PDB entry 8P4R | electron microscopy, 11.90 A resolution (very low resolution: no residue pairs are listed; an interface is given only as per-side residue counts) | chains L and M of the 28 polymer chains in the assembly

== Chain L (and M) ==
Molecule: Chaperonin GroEL
Organism: Escherichia coli BL21(DE3)
Notes: chain M of this document is another copy of the same molecule, construct and numbering; everything in this record applies to it too
Reference sequence: A0A140NH65 (A0A140NH65_ECOBD); residue numbers follow UniProt; this construct covers 2-548
Sequence (547 residues; numbered 2 to 548; the number before each row is that of its first residue):
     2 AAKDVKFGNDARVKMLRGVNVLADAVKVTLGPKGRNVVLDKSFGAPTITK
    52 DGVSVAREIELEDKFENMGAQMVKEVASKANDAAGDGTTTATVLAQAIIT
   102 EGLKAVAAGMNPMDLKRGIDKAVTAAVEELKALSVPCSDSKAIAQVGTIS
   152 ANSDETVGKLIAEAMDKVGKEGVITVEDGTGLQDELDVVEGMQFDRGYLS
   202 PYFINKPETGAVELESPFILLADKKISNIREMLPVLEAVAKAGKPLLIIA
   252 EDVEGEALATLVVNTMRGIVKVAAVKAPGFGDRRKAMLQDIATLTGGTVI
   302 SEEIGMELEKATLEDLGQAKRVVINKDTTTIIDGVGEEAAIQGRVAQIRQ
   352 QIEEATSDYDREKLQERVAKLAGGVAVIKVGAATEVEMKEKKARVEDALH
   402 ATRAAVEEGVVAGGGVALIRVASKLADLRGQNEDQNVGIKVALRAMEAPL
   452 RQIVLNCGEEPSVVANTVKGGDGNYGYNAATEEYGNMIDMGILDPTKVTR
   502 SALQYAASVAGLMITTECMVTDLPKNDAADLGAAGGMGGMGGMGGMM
Unresolved in the structure: 526-548
Bound ions: K+: Thr30, Lys51, Thr90 (together with ATP); Mg2+: Asp87 (together with ATP)
Ligand contacts: ATP (adenosine-5'-triphosphate): Thr30, Leu31, Gly32, Pro33, Lys51, Asp52, Gly53, Gly86, Asp87, Gly88, Thr89, Thr90, Thr91, Ile150, Ser151, Asp398, Gly414, Gly415, Gly416, Ile454, Tyr478, Asn479, Ala480, Ala481, Ile493, Asp495

== Interface between chain L and chain M ==
At this resolution (12 A) residue pairs are not listed: 37 residues of chain L and 33 of chain M lie at the interface.

== Summary ==
Chain L and chain M form an interface of 37 and 33 residues respectively. Bound to chain L: ATP. The K+ site
is built by Thr30(L), Lys51(L) and Thr90(L).
Chain L and chain M are both Chaperonin GroEL (Escherichia coli BL21(DE3)); the structure, In situ structure
average of GroEL14-GroES14 complexes in Escherichia coli cytosol obtained by cryo electron tomography, was
determined by electron microscopy (same publication as 8P4M, 8P4N, 8P4O, 8QXS, 8QXT, 8QXU and 8QXV).
